PDB entry 2RFW | X-ray diffraction, 1.60 A resolution | chain A

[Chain A]
Name: Cellulose 1,4-beta-cellobiosidase
Organism: Melanocarpus albomyces
Notes: EC 3.2.1.91; engineered mutation(s): Q1(PCA)
UniProtKB: Q8J0K6 (Q8J0K6_MELAO); residues 1-430 here correspond to UniProt positions 23-452 (UniProt number = residue number + 22)
Amino-acid sequence (430 residues; each row starts with the number of its first residue):
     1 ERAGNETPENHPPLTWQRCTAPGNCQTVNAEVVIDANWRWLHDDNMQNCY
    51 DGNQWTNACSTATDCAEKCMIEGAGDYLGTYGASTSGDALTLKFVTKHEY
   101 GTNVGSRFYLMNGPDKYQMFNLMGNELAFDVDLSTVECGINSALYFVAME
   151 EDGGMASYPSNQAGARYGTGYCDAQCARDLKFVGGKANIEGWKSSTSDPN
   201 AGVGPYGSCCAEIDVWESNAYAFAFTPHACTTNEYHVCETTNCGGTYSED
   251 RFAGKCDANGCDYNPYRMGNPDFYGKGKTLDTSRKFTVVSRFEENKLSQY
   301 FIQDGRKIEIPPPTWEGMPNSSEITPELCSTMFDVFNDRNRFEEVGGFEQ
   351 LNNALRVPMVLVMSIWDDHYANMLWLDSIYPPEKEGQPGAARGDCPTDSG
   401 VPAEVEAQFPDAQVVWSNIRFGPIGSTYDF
Modified residues: Glu1 (pyroglutamic acid; PCA)
Cystine bridges: Cys19-Cys25, Cys49-Cys69, Cys59-Cys65, Cys138-Cys395, Cys172-Cys210, Cys176-Cys209, Cys230-Cys256, Cys238-Cys243, Cys261-Cys329
What the authors report for this chain:
  - catalytic residues: Glu212, Asp214, Glu217
  - conformationally variable residues (side-chain flip): Trp40

[In short]
From the paper: catalytic residues Glu212, Asp214 and Glu217; conformational variability at Trp40.
Chain A is Cellulose 1,4-beta-cellobiosidase (Melanocarpus albomyces); the structure, Crystal Structure of
Cellobiohydrolase from Melanocarpus albomyces, was determined by X-ray diffraction (same publication as 2RFY,
2RFZ and 2RG0).
